8S9T - chains D and E of the 6 polymer chains in the assembly; structure by electron microscopy, 2.52 A resolution.

Chain D:
Protein: Cas7-2x
From: Synechocystis sp. PCC 6803
UniProt: Q6ZED3 (Q6ZED3_SYNY3); residues 1-522 here = UniProt positions 1-522
Amino-acid sequence (522 residues; numbered 1 to 522; the number before each row is that of its first residue):
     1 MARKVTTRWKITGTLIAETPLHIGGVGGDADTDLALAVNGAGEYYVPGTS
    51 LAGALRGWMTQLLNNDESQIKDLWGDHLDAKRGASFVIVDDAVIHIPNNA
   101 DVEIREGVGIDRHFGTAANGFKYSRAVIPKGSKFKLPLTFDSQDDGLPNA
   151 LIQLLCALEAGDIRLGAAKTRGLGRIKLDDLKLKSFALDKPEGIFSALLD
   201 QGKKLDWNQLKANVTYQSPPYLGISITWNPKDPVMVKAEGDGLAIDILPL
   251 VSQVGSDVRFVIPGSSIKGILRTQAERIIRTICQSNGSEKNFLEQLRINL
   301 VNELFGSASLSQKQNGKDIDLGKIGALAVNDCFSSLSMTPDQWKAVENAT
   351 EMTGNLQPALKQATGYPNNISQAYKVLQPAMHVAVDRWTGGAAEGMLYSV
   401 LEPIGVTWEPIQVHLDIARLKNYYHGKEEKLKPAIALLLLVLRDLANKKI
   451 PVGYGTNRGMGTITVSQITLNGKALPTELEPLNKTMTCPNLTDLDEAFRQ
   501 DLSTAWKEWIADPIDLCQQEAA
Disordered / not traced: 28-31, 312-319, 519-522
What the authors report for this chain:
  - mutagenesis - D29A/D31A/D33A, D241A/D246A: abolished catalytic activity

Chain E:
Protein: TIGR03986 family CRISPR-associated RAMP protein
From: Synechocystis sp. PCC 6803
UniProt: Q6ZED5 (Q6ZED5_SYNY3); numbering as in UniProt (aligned over 1-795)
Amino-acid sequence (795 residues; numbered 1 to 795; the number before each row is that of its first residue):
     1 MTVGTLGVVGSAKNLKLQLSFINTRQQYVQITLFERNSFKVAEEEFSTEL
    51 VEIIKTALPTLKNKKVEFEEDGDQIKQIREKGQAWVGAAEQIAPYVLPSG
   101 NITETPRNVNASNFHNPYNFVPALPRDGITGDLGDCAPAGHSYYHGDKYS
   151 GRIAVKLTTVTPLLIPDASKEEINNNHKTYPVRIGKDGKPYLPPTSIKGM
   201 LRSAYEAVTNSRLAVFEDHDSRLAYRMPATMGLQMVPARIEGDNIVLYPG
   251 TSRIGNNGRPANNDPMYAAWLPYYQNRIAYDGSRDYQMAEHGDHVRFWAE
   301 RYTRGNFCYWRVRQIARHNQNLGNRPERGRNYGQHHSTGVIEQFEGFVYK
   351 TNKNIGNKHDERVFIIDRESIEIPLSRDLRRKWRELITSYQEIHKKEVDR
   401 GDTGPSAVNGAVWSRQIIADESERNLSDGTLCYAHVKKEDGQYKILNLYP
   451 VMITRGLYEIAPVDLLDETLKPATDKKQLSPADRVFGWVNQRGNGCYKGQ
   501 LRIHSVTCQHDDAIDDFGNQNFSVPLAILGQPKPEQARFYCADDRKGIPL
   551 EDGYDRDDGYSDSEQGLRGRKVYPHHKGLPNGYWSNPTEDRSQQAIQGHY
   601 QEYRRPKKDGLEQRDDQNRSVKGWVKPLTEFTFEIDVTNLSEVELGALLW
   651 LLTLPDLHFHRLGGGKPLGFGSVRLDIDPDKTDLRNGAGWRDYYGSLLET
   701 SQPDFTTLISQWINAFQTAVKEEYGSSSFDQVTFIKASGQSLQGFHDNAS
   751 IHYPRSTPEPKPDGEAFKWFVANEKGRRLALPALEKSQSFPIKPS
Disordered / not traced: 1-112, 282-287
What the authors report for this chain:
  - contacts within the chain: K396-D616, R400-D616 (salt bridge)
  - binding site for Crispr RNA: F307, I355, I453, F767

Interface between chain D and chain E:
Residue-residue contacts (142):
  R112(D) with H141(E); S142(E), hydrogen bond (backbone-backbone)
  H113(D) with P138(E); A139(E); G140(E); H141(E), hydrogen bond (backbone-backbone); S142(E)
  F114(D) with H141(E); K476(E); Y497(E); K498(E), hydrogen bond (backbone-backbone)
  G115(D) with H141(E); K498(E)
  T116(D) with C496(E); Y497(E); K498(E)
  N119(D) with N494(E)
  P230(D) with K186(E), hydrogen bond (backbone-side chain)
  K231(D) with S505(E); T507(E)
  D232(D) with Y191(E); H504(E); S505(E), hydrogen bond (side chain-backbone)
  P233(D) with Y191(E)
  Q274(D) with Y144(E); Y694(E), hydrogen bond
  R277(D) with H141(E), hydrogen bond (side chain-backbone); S142(E); Y143(E); Y144(E)
  I278(D) with Y694(E), hydrophobic
  R280(D) with S142(E), hydrogen bond (side chain-backbone); Y143(E)
  T281(D) with Y143(E); Y144(E), hydrogen bond (side chain-backbone); G687(E)
  I282(D) with R691(E); Y694(E)
  Q284(D) with Y143(E); Y144(E), hydrogen bond (side chain-backbone); H145(E); G146(E), hydrogen bond (side chain-backbone); G687(E)
  S285(D) with Y143(E)
  N286(D) with Y143(E)
  G287(D) with S142(E)
  M352(D) with S169(E)
  T353(D) with A168(E); S169(E); E171(E)
  Q357(D) with S169(E), hydrogen bond (side chain-backbone)
  S371(D) with K170(E)
  Y374(D) with S169(E); K170(E)
  K375(D) with I184(E); G185(E); K186(E)
  Q378(D) with R183(E), hydrogen bond; I184(E), hydrogen bond (side chain-backbone)
  P379(D) with S169(E)
  A380(D) with R183(E)
  H382(D) with T195(E), hydrogen bond
  V385(D) with V215(E)
  D386(D) with V215(E); F216(E); E217(E), hydrogen bond (side chain-backbone); H219(E), salt bridge
  R387(D) with R202(E); E206(E), salt bridge; L213(E); A214(E); V215(E), hydrogen bond (backbone-backbone); R570(E); K571(E), hydrogen bond (backbone-backbone)
  W388(D) with F120(E); L213(E); F216(E), hydrophobic; H219(E); P462(E), hydrophobic; P534(E), hydrophobic; Y540(E), hydrogen bond (side chain-backbone); Y560(E); L567(E), hydrophobic; R568(E); G569(E); K571(E)
  T389(D) with P532(E); P534(E); K571(E), hydrogen bond (backbone-side chain)
  G390(D) with P532(E); Y573(E)
  G391(D) with P532(E)
  A393(D) with V215(E), hydrophobic; E217(E)
  M396(D) with V215(E), hydrophobic; E217(E)
  E402(D) with R183(E), salt bridge; Y191(E)
  I404(D) with K186(E); Y191(E), hydrophobic
  A436(D) with L697(E), hydrophobic
  L439(D) with L697(E), hydrophobic
  L440(D) with Y694(E); S696(E)
  R443(D) with Y693(E), hydrogen bond (side chain-backbone); S696(E), hydrogen bond (side chain-backbone); L697(E)
  D444(D) with Y694(E), hydrogen bond
  N447(D) with R152(E), hydrogen bond (backbone-side chain)
  K448(D) with R152(E); R502(E), hydrogen bond (backbone-side chain); H504(E); S505(E), hydrogen bond; E634(E), salt bridge
  K449(D) with W690(E)
  P451(D) with R502(E)
  T456(D) with K498(E); R502(E)
  N457(D) with K198(E), hydrogen bond (backbone-side chain); K498(E); G499(E), hydrogen bond (side chain-backbone); L501(E); R502(E)
  R458(D) with T195(E); K198(E)
  G459(D) with P194(E)
  T462(D) with R502(E), hydrogen bond; H504(E)
  E496(D) with L698(E)
  R499(D) with L697(E); L698(E); E699(E), salt bridge
  Q500(D) with L698(E)
  L502(D) with L697(E), hydrophobic
  S503(D) with S696(E); L697(E), hydrogen bond (side chain-backbone); L698(E)
  W506(D) with Y694(E), hydrogen bond (side chain-backbone); G695(E)
  K507(D) with G695(E), hydrogen bond (side chain-backbone); S696(E), hydrogen bond
  I510(D) with G695(E)
Also at the interface, not in a pair above, chain D (69 interface residues in all): E276, I370, M381, A384, N490, T492
Also at the interface, not in a pair above, chain E (69 interface residues in all): D167, I173, G188, S203, V506

Summary:
The chain D/chain E interface involves 69 residues from each chain; the contacts include 33 hydrogen bonds and
5 salt bridges. Polar contacts include D386(D)-H219(E), R387(D)-E206(E) and E402(D)-R183(E). The paper reports
a binding site for Crispr RNA at F307(E), I355(E) and I453(E) among others; D29A/D31A/D33A and D241A/D246A of
chain D abolish catalytic activity.
Chain D is Cas7-2x and chain E is TIGR03986 family CRISPR-associated RAMP protein, both from Synechocystis sp.
PCC 6803; the structure, CRISPR-Cas type III-D effector complex, was determined by electron microscopy (same
publication as 8S9U, 8S9V and 8S9X).
